Entry 5J2N (X-ray diffraction, 2.90 A resolution); this record covers chains A and T of the 4 polymer chains in the assembly.

# Chain A
Molecule: reverse transcriptase, p66 domain
Organism: Human immunodeficiency virus type 1 group M subtype B (isolate HXB2)
Notes: EC 2.7.7.-
UniProtKB: P04585 (POL_HV1H2); residues 1-560 here correspond to UniProt positions 588-1147 (UniProt number = residue number + 587)
Chain sequence (560 residues; row label = number of the first residue in the row):
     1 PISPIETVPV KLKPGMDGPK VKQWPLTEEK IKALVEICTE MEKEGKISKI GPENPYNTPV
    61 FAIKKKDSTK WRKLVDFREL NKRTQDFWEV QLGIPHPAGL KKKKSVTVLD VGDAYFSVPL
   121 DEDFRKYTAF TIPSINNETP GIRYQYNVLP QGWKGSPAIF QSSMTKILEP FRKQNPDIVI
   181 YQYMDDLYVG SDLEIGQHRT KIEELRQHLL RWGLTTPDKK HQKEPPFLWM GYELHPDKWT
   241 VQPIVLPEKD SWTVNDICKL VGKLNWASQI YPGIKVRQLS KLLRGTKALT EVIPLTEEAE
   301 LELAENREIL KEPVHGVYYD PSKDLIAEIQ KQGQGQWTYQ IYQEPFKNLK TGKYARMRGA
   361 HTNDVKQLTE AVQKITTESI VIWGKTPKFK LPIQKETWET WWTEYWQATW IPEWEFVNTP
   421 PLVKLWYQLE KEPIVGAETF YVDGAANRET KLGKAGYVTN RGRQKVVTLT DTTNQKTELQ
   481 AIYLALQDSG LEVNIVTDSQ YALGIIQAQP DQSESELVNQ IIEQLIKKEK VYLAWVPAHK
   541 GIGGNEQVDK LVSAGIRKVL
Disordered / not traced: 559-560
Sequence notes: engineered mutation Cys258 (Gln845 in P04585), Ser280 (Cys867 in P04585)
Curated features (UniProtKB/Swiss-Prot):
  - region: Phe227 to His235 (RT 'primer grip')
  - motif: Trp398 to Trp414 (Tryptophan repeat motif)
  - binding site (Mg(2+)): Asp110, Asp185, Asp186, Asp443, Glu478, Asp498, Asp549
  - site: Trp401 (Essential for RT p66/p51 heterodimerization), Trp414 (Essential for RT p66/p51 heterodimerization), Phe440, Tyr441 (Cleavage), Leu560 (Cleavage)
Ion coordination: Mg2+: Asp443, Glu478, Asp498
What the authors report for this chain:
  - binding site for the 22-nt DNA strand: Tyr183

# Chain T
Molecule: 27-nt DNA strand
Sequence (27 nucleotides; each row starts with the number of its first residue):
   701 ATGGATGGCG CCCGAACAGG GACTGTG
Disordered / not traced: 701-702, 726-727

# Chain A / chain T interface
Pairs across the interface (48):
  Trp24(A) - DG704(T)  base contact
  Pro25(A) - DG703(T)  base contact
  Lys30(A) - DG703(T)  base contact
  Lys30(A) - DG704(T)  hydrogen bond to the base
  Phe61(A) - DG704(T)  base contact
  Phe61(A) - DA705(T)  sugar contact
  Ala62(A) - DG704(T)  base contact
  Ile63(A) - DG704(T)  base contact
  Leu74(A) - DA705(T)  base contact
  Val75(A) - DA705(T)  sugar contact
  Asp76(A) - DA705(T)  sugar contact
  Arg78(A) - DG704(T)  hydrogen bond to the phosphate
  Arg78(A) - DA705(T)  salt bridge to the phosphate
  Arg78(A) - DT706(T)  phosphate contact
  Asn81(A) - DT706(T)  sugar contact
  Glu89(A) - DG707(T)  phosphate contact
  Glu89(A) - DG708(T)  phosphate contact
  Gln91(A) - DG708(T)  phosphate contact
  Leu92(A) - DC709(T)  sugar contact
  Gly93(A) - DC709(T)  sugar contact
  Ile94(A) - DG708(T)  base contact
  Ile94(A) - DC709(T)  sugar contact
  Gly152(A) - DA705(T)  base contact
  Gly152(A) - DT706(T)  sugar contact
  Trp153(A) - DT706(T)  sugar contact
  Lys154(A) - DT706(T)  phosphate contact
  Lys154(A) - DG707(T)  phosphate contact
  Pro157(A) - DG707(T)  sugar contact
  Tyr183(A) - DG707(T)  hydrogen bond to the base
  Tyr183(A) - DG708(T)  hydrogen bond to the base
  Asn265(A) - DC711(T)  sugar contact
  Ser280(A) - DC712(T)  phosphate contact
  Ser280(A) - DC713(T)  phosphate contact
  Arg284(A) - DC713(T)  salt bridge to the phosphate
  Arg284(A) - DG714(T)  phosphate contact
  Gly285(A) - DG714(T)  hydrogen bond to the phosphate
  Lys353(A) - DC711(T)  phosphate contact
  Lys353(A) - DC712(T)  salt bridge to the phosphate
  Ala355(A) - DC712(T)  phosphate contact
  Lys374(A) - DC711(T)  phosphate contact
  Arg448(A) - DC723(T)  hydrogen bond to the base
  Glu449(A) - DG725(T)  phosphate contact
  Asn474(A) - DA722(T)  phosphate contact
  Asn474(A) - DC723(T)  hydrogen bond to the phosphate
  Gln500(A) - DG721(T)  sugar contact
  Gln500(A) - DA722(T)  phosphate contact
  His539(A) - DC723(T)  salt bridge to the phosphate
  Arg557(A) - DT724(T)  phosphate contact
Also at the interface, not in a pair above, chain A (41 interface residues in all): Gln151, Val276, Lys281, Leu283, Arg356, Ala446, Gln475

# Summary
Chain A and chain T form an interface of 41 and 16 residues respectively, with 7 hydrogen bonds and 4 salt
bridges. Polar pairs include Lys30(A)-DG704(T), Tyr183(A)-DG707(T) and Tyr183(A)-DG708(T). Asp443(A),
Glu478(A) and Asp498(A) coordinate Mg2+. UniProt lists 7 Mg2+-binding residues on chain A. From the paper: a
binding site for the 22-nt DNA strand at Tyr183(A).
Here chain A is reverse transcriptase, p66 domain (Human immunodeficiency virus type 1 group M subtype B
(isolate HXB2)) and chain T is a 27-nt DNA strand. Entry 5J2N (HIV-1 reverse transcriptase in complex with DNA
that has incorporated EFdA-MP at the P-(post-translocation) site and ...) was determined by X-ray diffraction
together with 5J2M, 5J2P and 5J2Q from the same study.
